3GIB - chains C and H of the 4 polymer chains in the assembly; structure by X-ray diffraction, 2.40 A resolution.

[Chain C]
Molecule: Protein hfq
From: Escherichia coli
Notes: fragment: N-terminal fragment (2-69)
Reference sequence: P0A6X3 (HFQ_ECOLI); residue numbers follow UniProt; this construct covers 2-69
Chain sequence (68 residues; numbered 2 to 69; the number before each row is that of its first residue):
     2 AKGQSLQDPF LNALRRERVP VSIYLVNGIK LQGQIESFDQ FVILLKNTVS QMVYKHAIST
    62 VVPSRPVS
Not modelled in the structure: 2-5, 68-69
Residues lining bound ligands:
  - N-cyclohexyltaurine (NHE; 2-[N-cyclohexylamino]ethane sulfonic acid), molecule 1: Gln-8, Gln-41, Phe-42, Lys-56, His-57
  - N-cyclohexyltaurine (NHE), molecule 2: Phe-42, Tyr-55, His-57
What the authors report for this chain:
  - binding site for the 9-nt RNA strand (chain H): Tyr-25, Leu-26, Asn-28, Gly-29, Ile-30, Lys-31, Leu-32, Gln-33, Gln-52, Thr-61
  - specificity-determining residues: Gln-33
  - mutagenesis - Y25A (100-fold), K31A (100-fold): decreased binding to A18 (citing earlier work)
  - mutagenesis - I30A (10-fold), I30D (10-fold): decreased binding to A27 (citing earlier work)

[Chain H]
Molecule: 9-nt RNA strand
Sequence (9 nucleotides; numbered 1 to 9; the number before each row is that of its first residue):
     1 AAAAAAAAA

[Chain C / chain H interface]
Pairs across the interface (17; chain C residue first):
  Tyr-25(C) / A1(H)  stacking on the base
  Leu-26(C) / A4(H)  base contact
  Gly-29(C) / A1(H)  hydrogen bond to the sugar
  Gly-29(C) / A2(H)  sugar contact
  Gly-29(C) / A3(H)  phosphate contact
  Ile-30(C) / A2(H)  sugar contact
  Ile-30(C) / A3(H)  phosphate contact
  Ile-30(C) / A4(H)  sugar contact
  Lys-31(C) / A3(H)  hydrogen bond to the phosphate
  Leu-32(C) / A3(H)  base contact
  Leu-32(C) / A4(H)  base contact
  Gln-33(C) / A3(H)  hydrogen bond to the base
  Asn-48(C) / A3(H)  base contact
  Gln-52(C) / A3(H)  hydrogen bond to the base
  Gln-52(C) / A4(H)  hydrogen bond to the base
  Thr-61(C) / A1(H)  hydrogen bond to the base
  Val-63(C) / A1(H)  base contact
Interface residues without a listed pair, chain C (14 interface residues in all): Asn-28, Leu-46, Ser-60

[Overview]
14 residues of chain C and 4 residues of chain H are in contact; the contacts include 6 hydrogen bonds and 1
aromatic stacking contact. Among the polar pairs are Gln-33(C)/A3(H), Gln-52(C)/A3(H) and Gln-52(C)/A4(H).
From the paper: a binding site for the 9-nt RNA strand (chain H) at Tyr-25(C), Leu-26(C) and Asn-28(C) among
others; Y25A and K31A of chain C reduce binding to A18; 4 substitutions were tested in all.
Here chain C is Protein hfq (Escherichia coli) and chain H is a 9-nt RNA strand. Entry 3GIB (Crystal Structure
of the Complex of the E. coli Hfq with Poly(A)) was determined by X-ray diffraction.
